PDB entry 1CFS | X-ray diffraction, 2.75 A resolution | chains A and B of the 3 polymer chains in the assembly

Chain A:
Name: Protein (IGG2A kappa antibody CB41 (light chain))
Source organism: Mus musculus
Notes: fragment: fab; antibody fragment or engineered binder
Chain sequence (214 residues; numbered 1 to 214; the number before each row is that of its first residue):
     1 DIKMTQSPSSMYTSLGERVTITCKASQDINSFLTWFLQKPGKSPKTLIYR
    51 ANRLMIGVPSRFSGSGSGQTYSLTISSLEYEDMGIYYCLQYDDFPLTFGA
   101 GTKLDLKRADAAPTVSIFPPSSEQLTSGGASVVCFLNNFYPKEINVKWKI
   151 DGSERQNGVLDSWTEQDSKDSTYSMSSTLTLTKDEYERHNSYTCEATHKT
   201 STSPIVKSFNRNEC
Disulfides: Cys23-Cys88, Cys134-Cys194

Chain B:
Name: Protein (IGG2A kappa antibody CB41 (heavy chain))
Source organism: Mus musculus
Notes: fragment: fab; antibody fragment or engineered binder
Chain sequence (213 residues; each row starts with the number of its first residue):
     1 QDQLQQSGAELVRPGASVKLSCKALGYIFTDYEIHWVKQTPVHGLEWIGG
    51 IHPGSSGTAYNQKFKGKATLTADKSSTTAFMELSSLTSEDSAVYYCTRKD
   101 YWGQGTLVTVSAAKTTAPSVYPLVPVCGGTTGSSVTLGCLVKGYFPEPVT
   151 LTWNSGSLSSGVHTFPALLQSGLYTLSSSVTVTSNTWPSQTITCNVAHPA
   201 SSTKVDKKIEPRV
Disulfides: Cys22-Cys96, Cys139-Cys194

Interface between chain A and chain B:
Contacting residue pairs - 60 pairs, chain A then chain B:
  Phe36(A) - Leu45(B)  hydrophobic
  Gln38(A) - Gln39(B)  hydrogen bond
  Gln38(A) - Tyr95(B)  hydrogen bond
  Lys42(A) - Tyr95(B)
  Ser43(A) - Tyr95(B)
  Ser43(A) - Gly103(B)  hydrogen bond (side chain-backbone)
  Ser43(A) - Gln104(B)
  Pro44(A) - Tyr95(B)
  Pro44(A) - Trp102(B)
  Thr46(A) - Lys99(B)  hydrogen bond (side chain-backbone)
  Thr46(A) - Asp100(B)  hydrogen bond (side chain-backbone)
  Thr46(A) - Trp102(B)
  Met55(A) - Asp100(B)
  Met55(A) - Tyr101(B)
  Tyr87(A) - Gln39(B)  hydrogen bond
  Tyr87(A) - Leu45(B)  hydrophobic
  Phe94(A) - Trp47(B)  hydrophobic
  Pro95(A) - Trp47(B)  hydrophobic
  Pro95(A) - Asn61(B)
  Leu96(A) - Trp47(B)
  Phe98(A) - Val37(B)  hydrophobic
  Phe98(A) - Leu45(B)  hydrophobic
  Phe98(A) - Trp47(B)
  Ser116(A) - Thr136(B)  hydrogen bond
  Ile117(A) - Val126(B)
  Phe118(A) - Leu123(B)
  Phe118(A) - Val124(B)
  Phe118(A) - Thr136(B)
  Pro119(A) - Val126(B)
  Ser121(A) - Pro122(B)  hydrogen bond (side chain-backbone)
  Ser122(A) - Arg212(B)  hydrogen bond
  Glu123(A) - Pro122(B)
  Glu123(A) - Lys207(B)  salt bridge
  Gln124(A) - Tyr121(B)
  Ser127(A) - Tyr121(B)
  Ser131(A) - Leu140(B)
  Ser131(A) - Lys142(B)  hydrogen bond
  Val133(A) - Leu123(B)  hydrophobic
  Phe135(A) - Phe165(B)  hydrophobic
  Phe135(A) - Ser178(B)
  Phe135(A) - Ser179(B)
  Asn137(A) - His163(B)  hydrogen bond
  Asn137(A) - Ser179(B)  hydrogen bond
  Asn138(A) - His163(B)
  Leu160(A) - Leu168(B)  hydrophobic
  Leu160(A) - Gln170(B)
  Asp161(A) - Leu168(B)
  Ser162(A) - Phe165(B)
  Ser162(A) - Pro166(B)  hydrogen bond (side chain-backbone)
  Ser162(A) - Leu168(B)
  Trp163(A) - Pro166(B)
  Thr164(A) - Phe165(B)
  Ser174(A) - Phe165(B)
  Met175(A) - Phe165(B)
  Ser176(A) - Phe165(B)
  Ser176(A) - Ser177(B)  hydrogen bond
  Thr180(A) - Lys142(B)  hydrogen bond
  Thr180(A) - Gln170(B)
  Phe209(A) - Val126(B)  hydrophobic
  Cys214(A) - Gly128(B)  hydrogen bond (side chain-backbone)
Also at the interface, not in a pair above, chain A (38 interface residues in all): Glu213
Also at the interface, not in a pair above, chain B (41 interface residues in all): His35, Glu46, Ala59, Pro125, Cys127, Leu137, Gly138, Thr164, Leu169, Thr181

In short:
38 residues of chain A face 41 of chain B across their interface, with 16 hydrogen bonds and 1 salt bridge.
Polar contacts include Glu123(A)-Lys207(B), Gln38(A)-Gln39(B) and Gln38(A)-Tyr95(B).
Chain A is Protein (IGG2A kappa antibody CB41 (light chain)) and chain B is Protein (IGG2A kappa antibody CB41
(heavy chain)), both from Mus musculus; the structure, Anti-P24 (HIV-1) fab fragment CB41 complexed with an
epitope-unrelated peptide, was determined by X-ray diffraction, deposited together with 1HI6, 1CFT, 1CFN, 1CFQ
and 1BOG.
